6TYE - chains A and C of the 9 polymer chains in the assembly; structure by X-ray diffraction, 3.79 A resolution.

Chain A:
Name: DNA-directed RNA polymerase subunit alpha
Organism: Mycobacterium tuberculosis
Notes: EC 2.7.7.6
UniProtKB: A5U8D3 (RPOA_MYCTA); residue numbers follow UniProt; this construct covers 1-347
Amino-acid sequence (347 residues; numbered 1 to 347; the number before each row is that of its first residue):
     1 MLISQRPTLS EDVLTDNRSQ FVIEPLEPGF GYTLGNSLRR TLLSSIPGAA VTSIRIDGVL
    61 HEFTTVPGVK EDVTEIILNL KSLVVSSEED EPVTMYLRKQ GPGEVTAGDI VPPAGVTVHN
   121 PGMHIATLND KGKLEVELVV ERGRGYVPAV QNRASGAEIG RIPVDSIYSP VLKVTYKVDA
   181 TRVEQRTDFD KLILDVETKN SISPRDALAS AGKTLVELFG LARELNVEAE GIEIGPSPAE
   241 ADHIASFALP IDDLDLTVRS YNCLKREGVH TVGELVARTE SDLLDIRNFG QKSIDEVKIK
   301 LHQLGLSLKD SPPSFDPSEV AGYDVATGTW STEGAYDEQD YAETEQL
Disordered / not traced: 1, 227-347

Chain C:
Name: DNA-directed RNA polymerase subunit beta
Organism: Mycobacterium tuberculosis
Notes: EC 2.7.7.6
UniProtKB: P9WGY8 (RPOB_MYCTO); residue numbers follow UniProt; this construct covers 1-1178
Amino-acid sequence (1178 residues; each row starts with the number of its first residue):
     1 MLEGCILADS RQSKTAASPS PSRPQSSSNN SVPGAPNRVS FAKLREPLEV PGLLDVQTDS
    61 FEWLIGSPRW RESAAERGDV NPVGGLEEVL YELSPIEDFS GSMSLSFSDP RFDDVKAPVD
   121 ECKDKDMTYA APLFVTAEFI NNNTGEIKSQ TVFMGDFPMM TEKGTFIING TERVVVSQLV
   181 RSPGVYFDET IDKSTDKTLH SVKVIPSRGA WLEFDVDKRD TVGVRIDRKR RQPVTVLLKA
   241 LGWTSEQIVE RFGFSEIMRS TLEKDNTVGT DEALLDIYRK LRPGEPPTKE SAQTLLENLF
   301 FKEKRYDLAR VGRYKVNKKL GLHVGEPITS STLTEEDVVA TIEYLVRLHE GQTTMTVPGG
   361 VEVPVETDDI DHFGNRRLRT VGELIQNQIR VGMSRMERVV RERMTTQDVE AITPQTLINI
   421 RPVVAAIKEF FGTSQLSQFM DQNNPLSGLT HKRRLSALGP GGLSRERAGL EVRDVHPSHY
   481 GRMCPIETPE GPNIGLIGSL SVYARVNPFG FIETPYRKVV DGVVSDEIVY LTADEEDRHV
   541 VAQANSPIDA DGRFVEPRVL VRRKAGEVEY VPSSEVDYMD VSPRQMVSVA TAMIPFLEHD
   601 DANRALMGAN MQRQAVPLVR SEAPLVGTGM ELRAAIDAGD VVVAEESGVI EEVSADYITV
   661 MHDNGTRRTY RMRKFARSNH GTCANQCPIV DAGDRVEAGQ VIADGPCTDD GEMALGKNLL
   721 VAIMPWEGHN YEDAIILSNR LVEEDVLTSI HIEEHEIDAR DTKLGAEEIT RDIPNISDEV
   781 LADLDERGIV RIGAEVRDGD ILVGKVTPKG ETELTPEERL LRAIFGEKAR EVRDTSLKVP
   841 HGESGKVIGI RVFSREDEDE LPAGVNELVR VYVAQKRKIS DGDKLAGRHG NKGVIGKILP
   901 VEDMPFLADG TPVDIILNTH GVPRRMNIGQ ILETHLGWCA HSGWKVDAAK GVPDWAARLP
   961 DELLEAQPNA IVSTPVFDGA QEAELQGLLS CTLPNRDGDV LVDADGKAML FDGRSGEPFP
  1021 YPVTVGYMYI MKLHHLVDDK IHARSTGPYS MITQQPLGGK AQFGGQRFGE MECWAMQAYG
  1081 AAYTLQELLT IKSDDTVGRV KVYEAIVKGE NIPEPGIPES FKVLLKELQS LCLNVEVLSS
  1141 DGAAIELREG EDEDLERAAA NLGINLSRNE SASVEDLA
Disordered / not traced: 1-27, 826-830, 1147-1178

Chain A / chain C interface:
Residue-residue contacts (80; chain A residue first):
  R18(A) with D997(C), salt bridge
  Y32(A) with F1011(C), hydrophobic; G1016(C); E1017(C); P1018(C)
  T33(A) with E1017(C), hydrogen bond
  N36(A) with D1012(C); G1013(C), hydrogen bond (side chain-backbone); R1014(C); S1015(C), hydrogen bond (side chain-backbone); G1016(C), hydrogen bond (side chain-backbone)
  R39(A) with E902(C), hydrogen bond (side chain-backbone); F906(C); G910(C); P912(C)
  R40(A) with E902(C), hydrogen bond (side chain-backbone); D903(C), salt bridge; G1013(C), hydrogen bond (side chain-backbone); R1014(C)
  S44(A) with E902(C)
  L60(A) with I792(C)
  H61(A) with I792(C); K846(C); V847(C); I848(C), hydrogen bond (side chain-backbone)
  E62(A) with K846(C), salt bridge; K876(C), salt bridge
  F63(A) with F675(C); I750(C), hydrophobic; I848(C), hydrophobic; A874(C), hydrophobic
  T64(A) with F675(C)
  T65(A) with D656(C), hydrogen bond; K674(C)
  P67(A) with D656(C)
  G68(A) with S654(C)
  V69(A) with S654(C); A655(C), hydrogen bond (backbone-backbone)
  K70(A) with A655(C); I689(C), hydrogen bond (side chain-backbone); V690(C), hydrogen bond (side chain-backbone); D691(C), salt bridge
  E71(A) with A655(C)
  D72(A) with K674(C), salt bridge; F675(C)
  T74(A) with V619(C); F675(C)
  E75(A) with R620(C)
  L78(A) with R620(C)
  N79(A) with R620(C)
  K81(A) with E743(C)
  N129(A) with E652(C); V653(C), hydrogen bond (side chain-backbone); S654(C)
  K131(A) with E652(C), salt bridge; Y657(C), hydrogen bond
  Y146(A) with E743(C); K878(C)
  Q151(A) with E795(C)
  N152(A) with E795(C), hydrogen bond (backbone-side chain)
  R153(A) with D783(C), salt bridge; E795(C); D800(C), salt bridge
  I159(A) with D783(C); R791(C); I792(C); G793(C)
  I162(A) with K846(C)
  D165(A) with D745(C); K878(C), salt bridge
  K173(A) with D909(C); T911(C)
  V174(A) with G910(C)
  T175(A) with A908(C), hydrogen bond (side chain-backbone); D909(C); G910(C), hydrogen bond (side chain-backbone)
  Y176(A) with F906(C); F1011(C), hydrophobic; G1016(C), hydrogen bond (side chain-backbone)
  E197(A) with R996(C), salt bridge
Interface residues without a listed pair, chain A (46 interface residues in all): G29, L43, V66, T127, D130, R161, P163, I167
Interface residues without a listed pair, chain C (54 interface residues in all): N685, C687, P688, N739, V742, A794, V901, M904

Overview:
Chain A and chain C form an interface of 46 and 54 residues respectively; the contacts include 18 hydrogen
bonds and 11 salt bridges. Polar contacts include R18(A)-D997(C), R40(A)-D903(C) and E62(A)-K846(C).
Here chain A is DNA-directed RNA polymerase subunit alpha and chain C is DNA-directed RNA polymerase subunit
beta, both from Mycobacterium tuberculosis. Entry 6TYE (Crystal structure of MTB sigma L transcription
initiation complex with 5 nt long RNA primer) was determined by X-ray diffraction, deposited together with
6KQD, 6KQE, 6KQF, 6KQG, 6KQH, 6KQL and 6 further entries.
